PDB entry 4ALK | X-ray diffraction, 1.90 A resolution | chains B and D of the 4 polymer chains in the assembly

# Chain B (and D)
Protein: Enoyl-[acyl-carrier-protein] reductase [NADPH]
Source organism: Staphylococcus aureus
Notes: EC 1.3.1.10; chain D of this document is another copy of the same molecule, construct and numbering; everything in this record applies to it too
Reference sequence: Q7A6D8 (Q7A5D8_STAAN); residue numbers follow UniProt; this construct covers 1-256
Sequence (282 residues; row label = number of the first residue in the row; numbers below 1 keep their minus sign (Met-25 is residue -25)):
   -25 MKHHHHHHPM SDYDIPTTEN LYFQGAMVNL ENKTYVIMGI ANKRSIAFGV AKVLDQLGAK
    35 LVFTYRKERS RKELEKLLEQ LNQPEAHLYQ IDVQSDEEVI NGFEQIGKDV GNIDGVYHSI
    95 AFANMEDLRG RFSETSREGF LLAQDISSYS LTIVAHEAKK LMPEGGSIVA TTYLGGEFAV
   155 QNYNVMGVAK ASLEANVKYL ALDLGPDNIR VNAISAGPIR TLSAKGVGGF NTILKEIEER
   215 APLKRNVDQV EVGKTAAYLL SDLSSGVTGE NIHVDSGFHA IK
Unresolved in the structure: -25 to 1 (chain D: -25 to 2)
Differences from the reference sequence: expression tag (-25 to 0); engineered mutation Val2 (Leu in Q7A6D8)
Small-molecule neighbours:
  - 5-ethyl-2-phenoxyphenol (E9P): Ala95, Phe96, Ala97, Leu102, Tyr147, Tyr157, Met160, Lys164, Pro192, Ser197, Ala198, Val201, Phe204, Ile207
  - glutamic acid (GLU): Arg103, Asn156, Ala198, Lys199, Gly200, Val201, Gly202, Gly203, Phe204, Asn205
  - NADP (NAP; NADP nicotinamide-adenine-dinucleotide phosphate): Gly13, Ile14, Ala15, Ser19, Ile20, Ala21, Tyr39, Arg40, Lys41, Ser44, Ile65, Asp66, Val67, Gln68, Ser93, Ile94, Ala95, Phe96, Ile120, Thr145, Thr146, Tyr147, Tyr157, Lys164, Ala190, Gly191, Pro192, Ile193, Thr195, Leu196, Ser197, Ala198, Phe204
From the paper describing this entry:
  - binding site for 5-ethyl-2-phenoxyphenol: Tyr157
  - mutagenesis - R40Q/K41N: increased catalytic activity on NADH
  - mutagenesis - R40Q/K41N/S44L: decreased catalytic activity
  - specificity-determining residues: Ser197 (by similarity / conservation)

# Chain B / chain D interface
Residue-residue contacts - 27 pairs, chain B then chain D:
  Leu148(B) - Lys256(D)
  Phe152(B) - Phe152(D)  hydrophobic
  Phe152(B) - His253(D)
  Phe152(B) - Ala254(D)
  Phe152(B) - Ile255(D)
  Phe152(B) - Lys256(D)
  Ala153(B) - Ala254(D)  hydrogen bond (backbone-backbone)
  Ala153(B) - Ile255(D)
  Ala153(B) - Lys256(D)  hydrogen bond (backbone-backbone)
  Val154(B) - Lys256(D)
  Gln155(B) - Arg214(D)
  Glu210(B) - Arg214(D)  salt bridge
  Arg214(B) - Glu210(D)  salt bridge
  Phe252(B) - Lys256(D)  hydrogen bond (backbone-side chain)
  His253(B) - Phe152(D)
  Ala254(B) - Phe152(D)
  Ala254(B) - Ala153(D)  hydrogen bond (backbone-backbone)
  Ile255(B) - Phe152(D)
  Ile255(B) - Ala153(D)
  Ile255(B) - Lys256(D)  hydrogen bond (backbone-side chain)
  Lys256(B) - Leu148(D)
  Lys256(B) - Phe152(D)
  Lys256(B) - Ala153(D)  hydrogen bond (backbone-backbone)
  Lys256(B) - Val154(D)
  Lys256(B) - Phe252(D)  hydrogen bond (side chain-backbone)
  Lys256(B) - Ile255(D)  hydrogen bond (side chain-backbone)
  Lys256(B) - Lys256(D)
Interface residues without a listed pair, chain B (13 interface residues in all): Lys218
Interface residues without a listed pair, chain D (12 interface residues in all): Gln155

# Summary
13 residues of chain B and 12 residues of chain D are in contact; the contacts include 8 hydrogen bonds and 2
salt bridges. Among the polar pairs are Glu210(B)-Arg214(D), Phe252(B)-Lys256(D) and Ile255(B)-Lys256(D). The
paper reports a binding site for 5-ethyl-2-phenoxyphenol at Tyr157(B); R40Q/K41N of chain B increase catalytic
activity on NADH.
Chain B and chain D are both Enoyl-[acyl-carrier-protein] reductase [NADPH] (Staphylococcus aureus); the
structure, Crystal structure of S. aureus FabI in complex with NADP and 5-ethyl- 2-phenoxyphenol, was
determined by X-ray diffraction, deposited together with 4ALI, 4ALJ, 4ALL, 4ALM and 4ALN.
